PDB entry 7OJN | electron microscopy, 2.92 A resolution | chains L and M of the 5 polymer chains in the assembly

[Chain L]
Name: RNA-directed RNA polymerase L
From: Lassa mammarenavirus
Notes: EC 2.7.7.48, 3.1.-.-
Reference sequence: A0A3S8NV63 (A0A3S8NV63_9VIRU); residues 1-2217 here = UniProt positions 1-2217
Chain sequence (2217 residues; each row starts with the number of its first residue):
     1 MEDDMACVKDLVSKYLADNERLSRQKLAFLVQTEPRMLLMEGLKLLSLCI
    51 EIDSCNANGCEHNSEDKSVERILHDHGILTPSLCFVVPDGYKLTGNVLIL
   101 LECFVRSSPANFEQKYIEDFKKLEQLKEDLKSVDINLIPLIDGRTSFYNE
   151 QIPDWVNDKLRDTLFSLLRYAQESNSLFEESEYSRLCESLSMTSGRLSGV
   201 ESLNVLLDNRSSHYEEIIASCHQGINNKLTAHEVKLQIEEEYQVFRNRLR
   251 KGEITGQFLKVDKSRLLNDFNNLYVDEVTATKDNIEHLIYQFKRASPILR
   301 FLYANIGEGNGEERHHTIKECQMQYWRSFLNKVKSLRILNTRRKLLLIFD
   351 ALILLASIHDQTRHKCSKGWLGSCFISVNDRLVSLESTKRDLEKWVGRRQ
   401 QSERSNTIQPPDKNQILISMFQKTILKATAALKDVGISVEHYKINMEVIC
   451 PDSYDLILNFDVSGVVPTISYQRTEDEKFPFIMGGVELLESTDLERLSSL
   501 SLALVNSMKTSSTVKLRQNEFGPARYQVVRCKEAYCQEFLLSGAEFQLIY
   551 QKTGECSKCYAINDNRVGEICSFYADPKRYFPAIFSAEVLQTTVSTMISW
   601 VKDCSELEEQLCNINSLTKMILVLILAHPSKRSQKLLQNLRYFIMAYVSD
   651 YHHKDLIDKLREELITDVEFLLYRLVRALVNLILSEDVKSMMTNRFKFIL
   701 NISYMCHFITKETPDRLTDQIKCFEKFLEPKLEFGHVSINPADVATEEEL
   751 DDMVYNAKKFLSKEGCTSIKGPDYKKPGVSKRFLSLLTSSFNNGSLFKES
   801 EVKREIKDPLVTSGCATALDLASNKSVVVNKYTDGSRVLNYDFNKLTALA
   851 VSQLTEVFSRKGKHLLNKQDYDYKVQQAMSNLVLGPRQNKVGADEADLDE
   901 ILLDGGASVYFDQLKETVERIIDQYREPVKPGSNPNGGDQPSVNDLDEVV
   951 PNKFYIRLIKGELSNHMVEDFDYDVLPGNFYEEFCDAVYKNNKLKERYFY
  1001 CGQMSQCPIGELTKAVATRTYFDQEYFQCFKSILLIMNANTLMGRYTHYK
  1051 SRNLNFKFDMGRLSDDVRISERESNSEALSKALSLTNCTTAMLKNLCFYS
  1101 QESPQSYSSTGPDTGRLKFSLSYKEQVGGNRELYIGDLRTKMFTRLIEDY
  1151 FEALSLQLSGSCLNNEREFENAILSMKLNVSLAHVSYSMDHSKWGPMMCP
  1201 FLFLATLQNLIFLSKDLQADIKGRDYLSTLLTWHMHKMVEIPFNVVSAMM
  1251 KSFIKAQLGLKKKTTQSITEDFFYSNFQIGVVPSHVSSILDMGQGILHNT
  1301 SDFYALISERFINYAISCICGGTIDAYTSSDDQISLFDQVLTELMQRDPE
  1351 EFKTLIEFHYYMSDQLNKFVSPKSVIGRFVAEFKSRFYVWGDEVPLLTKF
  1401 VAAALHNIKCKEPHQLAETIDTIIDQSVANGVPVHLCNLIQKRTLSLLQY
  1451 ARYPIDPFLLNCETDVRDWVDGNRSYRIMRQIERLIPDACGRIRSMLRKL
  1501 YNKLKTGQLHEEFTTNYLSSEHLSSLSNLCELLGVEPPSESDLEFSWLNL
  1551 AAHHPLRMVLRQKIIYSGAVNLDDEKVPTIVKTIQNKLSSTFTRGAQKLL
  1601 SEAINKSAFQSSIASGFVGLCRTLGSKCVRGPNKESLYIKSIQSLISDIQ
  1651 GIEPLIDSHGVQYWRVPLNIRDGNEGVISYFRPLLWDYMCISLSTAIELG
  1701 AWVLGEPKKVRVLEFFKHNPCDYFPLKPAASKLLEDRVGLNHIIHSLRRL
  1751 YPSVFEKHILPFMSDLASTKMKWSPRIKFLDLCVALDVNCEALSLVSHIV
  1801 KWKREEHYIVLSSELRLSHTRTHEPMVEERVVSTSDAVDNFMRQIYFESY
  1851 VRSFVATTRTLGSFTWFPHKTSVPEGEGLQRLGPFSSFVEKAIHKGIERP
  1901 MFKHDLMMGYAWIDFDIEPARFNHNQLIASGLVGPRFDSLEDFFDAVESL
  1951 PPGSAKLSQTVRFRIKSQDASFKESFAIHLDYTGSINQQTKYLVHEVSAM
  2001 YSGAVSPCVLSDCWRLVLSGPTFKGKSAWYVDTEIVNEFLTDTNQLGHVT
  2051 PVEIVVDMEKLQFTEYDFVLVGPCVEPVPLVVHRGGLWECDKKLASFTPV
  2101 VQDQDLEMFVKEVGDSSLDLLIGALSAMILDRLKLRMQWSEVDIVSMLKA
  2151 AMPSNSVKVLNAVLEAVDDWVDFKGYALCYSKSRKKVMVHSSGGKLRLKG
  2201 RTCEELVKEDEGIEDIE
Disordered / not traced: 308-314, 405-409, 864-869, 883-909, 926-1058, 1563-1576, 1825-1830, 2209-2217
Bound ions: Zn2+: His-316, Cys-321, His-364, Cys-366; Mn2+ site 1 near Glu-1152 (its only coordinating residue here); Mn2+ site 2: Asp-1190, His-1191, Asp-1331 (together with 2KH); Mn2+ site 3: Asp-1190, Asp-1331, Asp-1332 (together with 2KH) (shared with G26(M) of chain M)
Small-molecule neighbours: 2KH (5'-O-[(S)-hydroxy{[(S)-hydroxy(phosphonooxy)phosphoryl]amino}phosphoryl]uridine): Lys-1124, Arg-1131, Asp-1190, His-1191, Ser-1192, Lys-1193, Trp-1194, Gly-1195, Gln-1294, Gly-1295, His-1298, Ser-1330, Asp-1331, Asp-1332, Ser-1371, Lys-1373
What the authors report for this chain:
  - Mn2+ coordination: Asp-89, Glu-188, Asp-1190, Asp-1331 to Asp-1332
  - contacts within the chain: Gln-32/Ala-1911, Glu-34/Lys-1891, Glu-70/Lys-1094 (salt bridge), Pro-81/Tyr-1099, Asp-129/Thr-1089, Ala-171/Lys-1895, His-232/Gln-2045, Met-691/Gly-2193, Val-802/Tyr-2030, Ser-82/Thr-1089, Ala-1091/Thr-1591, Lys-1215/Glu-2053, Arg-1131/Gln-1294, Tyr-1314/Gln-2045, Trp-1390/Arg-2197, Phe-1715/Tyr-2176, Phe-1715/Val-2145, Phe-1716/Val-2189, Asp-1722/Ser-2191, Asp-1722/Ser-2192, Phe-85/Ser-1764, Ser-1812/Gly-2175, Leu-1815/Gly-2175, Arg-1816/Asp-2143
  - binding site for 2KH: Lys-1124, Arg-1131, Lys-1373
  - binding site for 3' RNA: Leu-1133
  - conformationally variable residues (helix shift, loop rearrangement, order/disorder transition): Ser-181 to Glu-188, Val-811 to Asp-820, Asn-1087 to Ala-1091, Thr-1579 to Ser-1611
  - catalytic residues: Asp-1190, Asp-1331, Asp-1332
  - mutagenesis - L43G, L43N, L46G, L46N, V105G, R106K, P109G, K115A, R185A, L186G, L190G, L190N, H316A, C321A, N331A/K332A, H364A, C366A, R473A/T474A, Q551A/K552A, Y574A, L1093S, L1096A, L1096N, C1097G, F1098A, F1098S, E1102A, K1263A/T1265A, F1592A: decreased catalytic activity
  - mutagenesis - V514G/K515A, R525A/Y526A, Y1099A: abolished catalytic activity
  - mutagenesis - Q114A, E1102A: unchanged catalytic activity on 5' end only or both promoter ends
  - mutagenesis - Y1450A/R1452A: unchanged catalytic activity on 19 nt 3' and 20 nt 5' promoter RNAs
  - mutagenesis - Y1450A/R1452A: decreased catalytic activity on 47 nt hairpin RNA
  - mutagenesis - L502A, K509A, R1622A: unchanged catalytic activity

[Chain M]
Molecule: product RNA
From: Lassa mammarenavirus
Sequence (9 nucleotides; row label = number of the first residue in the row):
    18 UACGCACAG
Bound ions: Mn2+: G26 (together with 2KH) (shared with Asp-1190(L), Asp-1331(L), Asp-1332(L) of chain L)

[Interface between chain L and chain M]
Residue-residue contacts (22; chain L residue first):
  His-707(L) / A25(M)  salt bridge to the phosphate
  Lys-711(L) / C24(M)  salt bridge to the phosphate
  Ala-822(L) / C20(M)  phosphate contact
  Ser-823(L) / C20(M)  phosphate contact
  Asn-824(L) / C20(M)  hydrogen bond to the phosphate
  Asn-824(L) / G21(M)  hydrogen bond to the phosphate
  His-1298(L) / G26(M)  base contact
  Ser-1330(L) / G26(M)  sugar contact
  Asp-1331(L) / G26(M)  phosphate contact
  Asp-1332(L) / G26(M)  phosphate contact
  Lys-1384(L) / A25(M)  sugar contact
  Lys-1384(L) / G26(M)  sugar contact
  Ser-1385(L) / A25(M)  phosphate contact
  Lys-1399(L) / C24(M)  phosphate contact
  Lys-1399(L) / A25(M)  salt bridge to the phosphate
  Gln-1415(L) / G21(M)  hydrogen bond to the sugar
  Thr-1419(L) / C22(M)  sugar contact
  Ile-1423(L) / A23(M)  sugar contact
  Gln-1426(L) / A23(M)  hydrogen bond to the sugar
  Gln-1426(L) / C24(M)  sugar contact
  Asn-1586(L) / U18(M)  base contact
  Lys-1587(L) / U18(M)  hydrogen bond to the sugar
Interface residues without a listed pair, chain L (25 interface residues in all): Lys-1124, Asp-1190, Phe-1400, Ala-1403, Ile-1408, Lys-1409, Lys-1606

[Summary]
The interface between chain L and chain M involves 25 residues on one side and 8 on the other, with 5 hydrogen
bonds and 3 salt bridges. Polar pairs include Gln-1415(L)/G21(M), Gln-1426(L)/A23(M) and Lys-1587(L)/U18(M).
The paper reports catalytic residues Asp-1190(L), Asp-1331(L) and Asp-1332(L); L43G, L43N and L46G of chain L,
among others, reduce catalytic activity; 37 substitutions were tested in all.
Here chain L is RNA-directed RNA polymerase L and chain M is product RNA, both from Lassa mammarenavirus.
Entry 7OJN (Lassa virus L protein in an elongation conformation [ELONGATION]) was determined by electron
microscopy together with 7OEA, 7OEB, 7OJK and 7OJL from the same study.
